1URB - chains A and B; structure by X-ray diffraction, 2.14 A resolution.

[Chain A (and B)]
Molecule: Alkaline phosphatase
Source organism: Escherichia coli
Notes: EC 3.1.3.1; chain B of this document is another copy of the same molecule, construct and numbering; everything in this record applies to it too
UniProtKB: P00634 (PPB_ECOLI); residues 4-449 here correspond to UniProt positions 26-471 (UniProt number = residue number + 22)
Sequence (446 residues; numbered 4 to 449; the number before each row is that of its first residue):
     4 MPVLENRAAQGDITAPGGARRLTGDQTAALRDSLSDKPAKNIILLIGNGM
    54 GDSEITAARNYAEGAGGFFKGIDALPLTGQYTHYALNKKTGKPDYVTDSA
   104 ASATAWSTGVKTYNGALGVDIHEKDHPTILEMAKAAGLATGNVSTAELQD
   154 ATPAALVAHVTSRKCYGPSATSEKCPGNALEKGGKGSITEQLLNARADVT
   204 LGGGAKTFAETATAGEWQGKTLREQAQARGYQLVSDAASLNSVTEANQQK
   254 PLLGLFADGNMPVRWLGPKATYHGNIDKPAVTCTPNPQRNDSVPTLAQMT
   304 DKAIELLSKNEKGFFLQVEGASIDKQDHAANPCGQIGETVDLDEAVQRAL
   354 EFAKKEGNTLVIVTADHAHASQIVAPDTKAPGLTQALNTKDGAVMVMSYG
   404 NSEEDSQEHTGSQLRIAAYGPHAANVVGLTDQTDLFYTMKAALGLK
Construct notes: engineered mutation Asn-51 (Asp73 in P00634)
Disulfides: Cys-168/Cys-178, Cys-286/Cys-336
Metal / ion sites: Mg2+: Asn-51, Ser-102, Asp-369, His-370; Zn2+: Asp-327, His-331, His-412 (together with phosphate ion)
UniProt features mapped onto this chain:
  - active site: Ser-102 (Phosphoserine intermediate)
  - binding site (Mg(2+)): Asp-153, Thr-155, Glu-322
  - binding site (Zn(2+)): Asp-327, His-331, Asp-369, His-370, His-412

[Interface between chain A and chain B]
Contacting residue pairs (199):
  Arg-10(A) / Val-430(B)  hydrogen bond (side chain-backbone)
  Arg-10(A) / Gly-431(B)
  Arg-10(A) / Leu-432(B)  hydrogen bond (side chain-backbone)
  Arg-10(A) / Thr-433(B)
  Ile-16(A) / Tyr-87(B)
  Ile-16(A) / Leu-89(B)  hydrophobic
  Ile-16(A) / Lys-114(B)
  Thr-17(A) / Leu-89(B)
  Thr-17(A) / Gly-94(B)
  Thr-17(A) / Val-113(B)
  Thr-17(A) / Ile-124(B)
  Ala-18(A) / Val-113(B)
  Pro-19(A) / Val-113(B)
  Pro-19(A) / His-129(B)
  Pro-19(A) / Tyr-440(B)
  Gly-20(A) / Gly-112(B)  hydrogen bond (backbone-backbone)
  Gly-20(A) / Tyr-440(B)  hydrogen bond (backbone-side chain)
  Ala-22(A) / Lys-114(B)
  Ala-22(A) / Asp-434(B)
  Ala-22(A) / Thr-436(B)
  Arg-23(A) / Thr-436(B)
  Arg-23(A) / Asp-437(B)
  Arg-23(A) / Tyr-440(B)
  Arg-24(A) / Thr-85(B)  hydrogen bond
  Arg-24(A) / Tyr-87(B)
  Arg-24(A) / Thr-433(B)
  Arg-24(A) / Asp-434(B)
  Arg-24(A) / Asp-437(B)  hydrogen bond (backbone-side chain)
  Leu-25(A) / Asn-428(B)
  Leu-25(A) / Asp-437(B)  hydrogen bond (backbone-side chain)
  Asp-28(A) / His-425(B)  salt bridge
  Asp-28(A) / Asn-428(B)  hydrogen bond
  Gln-29(A) / Ala-427(B)
  Gln-29(A) / Asn-428(B)  hydrogen bond (backbone-side chain)
  Thr-30(A) / Ser-38(B)
  Thr-30(A) / Asp-39(B)
  Thr-30(A) / Ala-427(B)
  Leu-33(A) / Leu-37(B)  hydrophobic
  Leu-33(A) / Ala-427(B)  hydrophobic
  Leu-33(A) / Val-430(B)  hydrophobic
  Arg-34(A) / Leu-37(B)  hydrogen bond (side chain-backbone)
  Arg-34(A) / Asp-39(B)  salt bridge
  Leu-37(A) / Leu-33(B)  hydrophobic
  Leu-37(A) / Arg-34(B)  hydrogen bond (backbone-side chain)
  Leu-37(A) / Leu-37(B)  hydrophobic
  Ser-38(A) / Thr-30(B)
  Asp-39(A) / Thr-30(B)
  Asp-39(A) / Arg-34(B)  salt bridge
  Asp-55(A) / Gln-83(B)
  Asp-55(A) / Ser-415(B)
  Asp-55(A) / Gln-416(B)  hydrogen bond
  Ser-56(A) / Ser-415(B)  hydrogen bond (backbone-side chain)
  Thr-59(A) / Gly-414(B)
  Thr-59(A) / Ser-415(B)
  Thr-59(A) / Gln-416(B)  hydrogen bond (side chain-backbone)
  Arg-62(A) / Thr-85(B)
  Arg-62(A) / Gln-416(B)  hydrogen bond
  Arg-62(A) / Leu-432(B)
  Asn-63(A) / Tyr-98(B)
  Ala-68(A) / Tyr-87(B)
  Ala-68(A) / Pro-96(B)  hydrophobic
  Ala-68(A) / Tyr-98(B)  hydrophobic
  Gly-69(A) / Tyr-87(B)
  Asp-76(A) / Leu-432(B)
  Pro-79(A) / Val-430(B)
  Pro-79(A) / Gly-431(B)
  Thr-81(A) / Thr-81(B)  hydrogen bond (backbone-side chain)
  Thr-81(A) / Gly-82(B)
  Thr-81(A) / Gln-83(B)
  Thr-81(A) / Val-430(B)
  Thr-81(A) / Gly-431(B)  hydrogen bond (side chain-backbone)
  Gly-82(A) / Thr-81(B)
  Gly-82(A) / Gln-83(B)
  Gln-83(A) / Asp-55(B)
  Gln-83(A) / Thr-81(B)
  Gln-83(A) / Gly-82(B)
  Gln-83(A) / Gln-83(B)
  Gln-83(A) / Arg-418(B)  hydrogen bond
  Thr-85(A) / Arg-24(B)  hydrogen bond
  Thr-85(A) / Arg-62(B)
  Tyr-87(A) / Ile-16(B)
  Tyr-87(A) / Ala-68(B)
  Tyr-87(A) / Gly-69(B)
  Leu-89(A) / Ile-16(B)  hydrophobic
  Leu-89(A) / Thr-17(B)
  Gly-94(A) / Thr-17(B)
  Lys-95(A) / Asp-394(B)  hydrogen bond (side chain-backbone)
  Lys-95(A) / Gly-395(B)
  Pro-96(A) / Ala-68(B)  hydrophobic
  Pro-96(A) / Asp-394(B)
  Pro-96(A) / Ala-396(B)
  Tyr-98(A) / Asn-63(B)
  Tyr-98(A) / Ala-68(B)  hydrophobic
  Tyr-98(A) / Thr-392(B)  hydrogen bond
  Tyr-98(A) / Asp-394(B)  hydrogen bond
  Tyr-98(A) / Ala-396(B)
  Tyr-98(A) / Val-397(B)
  Tyr-98(A) / Met-398(B)  hydrophobic
  Val-99(A) / Ile-376(B)
  Val-99(A) / Val-377(B)
  Val-99(A) / Ala-378(B)
  Gly-112(A) / Gly-20(B)  hydrogen bond (backbone-backbone)
  Val-113(A) / Thr-17(B)
  Val-113(A) / Pro-19(B)
  Lys-114(A) / Ile-16(B)
  Lys-114(A) / Ala-22(B)
  Ile-124(A) / Thr-17(B)
  His-129(A) / Pro-19(B)
  Tyr-275(A) / Glu-406(B)  hydrogen bond
  His-276(A) / Glu-406(B)  salt bridge
  His-372(A) / Gln-375(B)
  Ala-373(A) / Gln-375(B)  hydrogen bond (backbone-side chain)
  Gln-375(A) / His-372(B)
  Gln-375(A) / Ala-373(B)  hydrogen bond (side chain-backbone)
  Gln-375(A) / Gln-375(B)
  Gln-375(A) / Asn-404(B)
  Gln-375(A) / Thr-413(B)
  Ile-376(A) / Val-99(B)
  Ile-376(A) / Thr-413(B)
  Ile-376(A) / Gly-414(B)  hydrogen bond (backbone-backbone)
  Val-377(A) / Val-99(B)
  Val-377(A) / Asn-404(B)
  Ala-378(A) / Val-99(B)
  Thr-381(A) / Asn-404(B)
  Thr-381(A) / Glu-411(B)  hydrogen bond
  Lys-382(A) / Ser-405(B)
  Lys-382(A) / Glu-406(B)  hydrogen bond (backbone-backbone)
  Lys-382(A) / Glu-407(B)
  Ala-383(A) / Asn-404(B)
  Ala-383(A) / Glu-406(B)
  Pro-384(A) / Pro-384(B)
  Pro-384(A) / Gly-403(B)
  Pro-384(A) / Asn-404(B)
  Pro-384(A) / Ser-405(B)
  Pro-384(A) / Glu-406(B)
  Thr-392(A) / Tyr-98(B)  hydrogen bond
  Asp-394(A) / Lys-95(B)  hydrogen bond (backbone-side chain)
  Asp-394(A) / Pro-96(B)
  Asp-394(A) / Tyr-98(B)  hydrogen bond
  Gly-395(A) / Lys-95(B)
  Ala-396(A) / Pro-96(B)
  Ala-396(A) / Tyr-98(B)
  Val-397(A) / Tyr-98(B)
  Met-398(A) / Tyr-98(B)  hydrophobic
  Gly-403(A) / Pro-384(B)
  Gly-403(A) / Gly-403(B)
  Asn-404(A) / Gln-375(B)
  Asn-404(A) / Thr-381(B)
  Asn-404(A) / Ala-383(B)
  Asn-404(A) / Pro-384(B)
  Ser-405(A) / Lys-382(B)
  Ser-405(A) / Pro-384(B)
  Glu-406(A) / Tyr-275(B)  hydrogen bond
  Glu-406(A) / His-276(B)  salt bridge
  Glu-406(A) / Lys-382(B)  hydrogen bond (backbone-backbone)
  Glu-406(A) / Ala-383(B)
  Glu-406(A) / Pro-384(B)
  Glu-411(A) / Thr-381(B)  hydrogen bond
  Thr-413(A) / Gln-375(B)
  Thr-413(A) / Ile-376(B)
  Gly-414(A) / Thr-59(B)
  Gly-414(A) / Ile-376(B)  hydrogen bond (backbone-backbone)
  Ser-415(A) / Asp-55(B)
  Ser-415(A) / Ser-56(B)  hydrogen bond (side chain-backbone)
  Ser-415(A) / Thr-59(B)
  Gln-416(A) / Asp-55(B)  hydrogen bond
  Gln-416(A) / Thr-59(B)  hydrogen bond (backbone-side chain)
  Gln-416(A) / Arg-62(B)  hydrogen bond
  Arg-418(A) / Gln-83(B)  hydrogen bond
  Arg-418(A) / Gln-416(B)
  His-425(A) / Asp-28(B)  salt bridge
  Ala-427(A) / Gln-29(B)
  Ala-427(A) / Thr-30(B)
  Ala-427(A) / Leu-33(B)  hydrophobic
  Asn-428(A) / Leu-25(B)
  Asn-428(A) / Asp-28(B)  hydrogen bond
  Asn-428(A) / Gln-29(B)  hydrogen bond (side chain-backbone)
  Val-430(A) / Arg-10(B)  hydrogen bond (backbone-side chain)
  Val-430(A) / Leu-33(B)  hydrophobic
  Val-430(A) / Pro-79(B)
  Val-430(A) / Thr-81(B)
  Gly-431(A) / Arg-10(B)
  Gly-431(A) / Thr-81(B)  hydrogen bond (backbone-side chain)
  Leu-432(A) / Arg-10(B)  hydrogen bond (backbone-side chain)
  Leu-432(A) / Arg-24(B)
  Leu-432(A) / Arg-62(B)
  Leu-432(A) / Asp-76(B)
  Thr-433(A) / Arg-10(B)
  Thr-433(A) / Arg-24(B)
  Asp-434(A) / Ala-22(B)
  Asp-434(A) / Arg-24(B)
  Thr-436(A) / Ala-22(B)
  Thr-436(A) / Arg-23(B)
  Asp-437(A) / Arg-23(B)
  Asp-437(A) / Arg-24(B)  hydrogen bond (side chain-backbone)
  Asp-437(A) / Leu-25(B)  hydrogen bond (side chain-backbone)
  Tyr-440(A) / Pro-19(B)
  Tyr-440(A) / Gly-20(B)  hydrogen bond (side chain-backbone)
  Tyr-440(A) / Arg-23(B)
Also at the interface, not in a pair above, chain A (92 interface residues in all): Ala-12, Gly-27, Ile-58, Phe-71, Leu-80, Asp-97, Pro-379, Asp-380, Ser-401, His-412
Also at the interface, not in a pair above, chain B (92 interface residues in all): Ala-12, Ala-18, Gly-27, Ile-58, Phe-71, Leu-80, Asp-97, Pro-379, Asp-380, His-412

[Summary]
Chain A and chain B each contribute 92 residues to their interface; the contacts include 49 hydrogen bonds and
6 salt bridges. Among the polar pairs are Asp-28(A)/His-425(B), Arg-34(A)/Asp-39(B) and His-276(A)/Glu-406(B).
Both chains are Alkaline phosphatase (Escherichia coli). Entry 1URB (Alkaline phosphatase (N51MG)) was
determined by X-ray diffraction together with 1URA from the same study.
